PDB entry 7V05 | electron microscopy, 3.40 A resolution | chains B and b of the 29 polymer chains in the assembly

# Chain B
Protein: 850 Fab Heavy Chain
Organism: Mus musculus
Notes: antibody fragment or engineered binder
Amino-acid sequence (226 residues; row label = number of the first residue in the row; a row labelled like 82A-82C holds insertion residues (82A, then the next letters in order)):
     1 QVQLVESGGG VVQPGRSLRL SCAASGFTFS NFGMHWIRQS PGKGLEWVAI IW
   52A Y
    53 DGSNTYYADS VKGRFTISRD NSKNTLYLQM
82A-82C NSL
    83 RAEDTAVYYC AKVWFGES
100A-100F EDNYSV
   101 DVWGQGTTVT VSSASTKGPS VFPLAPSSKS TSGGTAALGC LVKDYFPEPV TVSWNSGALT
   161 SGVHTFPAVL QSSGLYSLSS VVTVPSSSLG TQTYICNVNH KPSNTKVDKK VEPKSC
Disordered / not traced: 215-216
Disulfide bonds: Cys22-Cys92, Cys140-Cys196

# Chain b
Protein: 850 Fab Light Chain
Organism: Mus musculus
Notes: antibody fragment or engineered binder
Amino-acid sequence (213 residues; numbered 1 to 213; the number before each row is that of its first residue):
     1 DIQMTQSPST LSTSVGDRVT ITCRASQSIS NWLAWYQQKP GKAPKLLIYK ASTLESGVPS
    61 RFSGSGSGTE FTLTISSLQP DDFATYYCQQ YSSYWTFGQG TKLEIKRTVA APSVFIFPPS
   121 DEQLKSGTAS VVCLLNNFYP REAKVQWKVD NALQSGNSQE SVTEQDSKDS TYSLSSTLTL
   181 SKADYEKHKV YACEVTHQGL SSPVTKSFNR GEC
Disordered / not traced: 213
Disulfide bonds: Cys23-Cys88, Cys133-Cys193

# Interface between chain B and chain b
Pairs across the interface (64):
  His35(B) - Trp95(b)
  Ile37(B) - Phe97(b)  hydrophobic
  Gln39(B) - Gln38(b)  hydrogen bond
  Gln39(B) - Tyr87(b)
  Leu45(B) - Tyr87(b)  hydrophobic
  Leu45(B) - Phe97(b)  hydrophobic
  Glu46(B) - Phe97(b)
  Trp47(B) - Tyr94(b)  hydrophobic
  Trp47(B) - Trp95(b)
  Trp47(B) - Phe97(b)
  Ile50(B) - Trp95(b)  hydrophobic
  Tyr91(B) - Gln38(b)
  Trp96(B) - Tyr36(b)
  Trp96(B) - Tyr49(b)  hydrophobic
  Trp96(B) - Tyr91(b)
  Asp100B(B) - Trp32(b)
  Asp100B(B) - Lys50(b)  salt bridge
  Asn100C(B) - Trp32(b)
  Asn100C(B) - Tyr91(b)  hydrogen bond (side chain-backbone)
  Asn100C(B) - Ser92(b)
  Tyr100D(B) - Tyr91(b)
  Tyr100D(B) - Trp95(b)  hydrogen bond (backbone-side chain)
  Ser100E(B) - Tyr36(b)  hydrogen bond
  Ser100E(B) - Gln89(b)  hydrogen bond
  Ser100E(B) - Tyr91(b)
  Ser100E(B) - Trp95(b)
  Val100F(B) - Tyr36(b)  hydrogen bond (backbone-side chain)
  Asp101(B) - Leu46(b)
  Trp103(B) - Tyr36(b)
  Trp103(B) - Pro44(b)
  Gly104(B) - Ala43(b)
  Phe122(B) - Ser120(b)
  Phe122(B) - Glu122(b)
  Phe122(B) - Gln123(b)
  Leu124(B) - Phe117(b)  hydrophobic
  Ala125(B) - Phe117(b)
  Lys129(B) - Ser207(b)
  Lys129(B) - Glu212(b)
  Ser130(B) - Phe115(b)
  Ser130(B) - Ile116(b)
  Ser130(B) - Phe117(b)
  Ser132(B) - Phe115(b)
  Ala137(B) - Phe115(b)  hydrophobic
  Ala137(B) - Phe117(b)
  Leu141(B) - Ser130(b)
  Lys143(B) - Gln123(b)
  Lys143(B) - Ser130(b)  hydrogen bond
  Lys143(B) - Thr179(b)
  His164(B) - Asn136(b)  hydrogen bond
  His164(B) - Asn137(b)
  His164(B) - Ser173(b)
  Phe166(B) - Leu134(b)  hydrophobic
  Phe166(B) - Ser161(b)
  Phe166(B) - Thr163(b)
  Phe166(B) - Ser173(b)
  Phe166(B) - Leu174(b)
  Phe166(B) - Ser175(b)
  Pro167(B) - Ser161(b)  hydrogen bond (backbone-side chain)
  Pro167(B) - Val162(b)
  Val169(B) - Gln159(b)
  Leu170(B) - Gln159(b)  hydrogen bond (backbone-side chain)
  Gln171(B) - Gln159(b)
  Val181(B) - Leu134(b)  hydrophobic
  Thr183(B) - Asn136(b)
Interface residues without a listed pair, chain B (42 interface residues in all): Tyr58, Glu99, Val121, Pro123, Leu138, Thr165, Ser179, Lys209
Interface residues without a listed pair, chain b (41 interface residues in all): Ala34, Lys42, Glu55, Ser126, Val132, Lys206

# Summary
42 residues of chain B and 41 residues of chain b are in contact, with 10 hydrogen bonds and 1 salt bridge.
Among the polar pairs are Asp100B(B)-Lys50(b), Gln39(B)-Gln38(b) and Val100F(B)-Tyr36(b).
Chain B is 850 Fab Heavy Chain and chain b is 850 Fab Light Chain, both from Mus musculus; the structure,
Complex of Plasmodium falciparum circumsporozoite protein with 850 Fab, was determined by electron microscopy,
deposited together with 7UYL and 7UYM.
